6V8I - chains AC and AD of the 72 polymer chains in the assembly; structure by electron microscopy, 3.70 A resolution.

Chain AC (and AD):
Molecule: Distal Tail Protein, gp58
Organism: Staphylococcus virus 80alpha
Notes: chain AD of this document is another copy of the same molecule, construct and numbering; everything in this record applies to it too
Reference sequence: A4ZFC4 (A4ZFC4_9CAUD); residues 0-314 here correspond to UniProt positions 1-315 (UniProt number = residue number + 1)
Chain sequence (315 residues; numbered 0 to 314; the number before each row is that of its first residue; numbering starts at 0):
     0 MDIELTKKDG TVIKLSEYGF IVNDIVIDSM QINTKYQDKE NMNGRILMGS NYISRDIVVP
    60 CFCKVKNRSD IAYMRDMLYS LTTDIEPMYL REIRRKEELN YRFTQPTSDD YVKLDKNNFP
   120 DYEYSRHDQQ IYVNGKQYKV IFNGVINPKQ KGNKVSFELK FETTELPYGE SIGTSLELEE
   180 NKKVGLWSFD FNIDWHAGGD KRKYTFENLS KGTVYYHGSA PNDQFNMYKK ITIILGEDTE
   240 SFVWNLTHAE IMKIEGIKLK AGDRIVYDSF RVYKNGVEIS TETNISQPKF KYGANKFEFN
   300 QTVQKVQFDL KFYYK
Not modelled in the structure: 0

Chain AC / chain AD interface:
Pairs across the interface (64):
  Asn-50(AC) with Glu-39(AD); Asn-40(AD); Met-41(AD), hydrogen bond (side chain-backbone); Asn-42(AD), hydrogen bond (side chain-backbone)
  Tyr-51(AC) with Asn-42(AD); Gly-43(AD)
  Ile-52(AC) with Arg-44(AD)
  Ser-53(AC) with Arg-44(AD), hydrogen bond
  Asn-66(AC) with Lys-95(AD)
  Arg-67(AC) with Arg-94(AD); Glu-97(AD), salt bridge
  Ser-68(AC) with Arg-94(AD), hydrogen bond (backbone-backbone); Lys-95(AD); Val-132(AD)
  Ala-71(AC) with Val-132(AD), hydrophobic
  Tyr-72(AC) with Phe-188(AD), hydrophobic; Asp-189(AD)
  Arg-74(AC) with Ile-26(AD); Glu-91(AD), salt bridge; Arg-93(AD)
  Asp-75(AC) with Arg-54(AD), salt bridge; Lys-135(AD), salt bridge; Asp-189(AD); Lys-314(AD)
  Tyr-78(AC) with Ile-26(AD), hydrogen bond (side chain-backbone); Arg-54(AD); Lys-314(AD)
  Ser-79(AC) with Ser-218(AD), hydrogen bond; Lys-314(AD), hydrogen bond (side chain-backbone)
  Thr-82(AC) with Tyr-51(AD), hydrogen bond (backbone-side chain); Lys-314(AD)
  Asp-83(AC) with Tyr-51(AD); Lys-314(AD), salt bridge
  Ile-84(AC) with Ile-31(AD), hydrophobic; Ser-49(AD); Asn-50(AD); Tyr-51(AD), hydrophobic
  Ile-140(AC) with Tyr-35(AD); Leu-46(AD), hydrophobic
  Phe-141(AC) with Ser-28(AD); Ile-31(AD)
  Gly-143(AC) with Ser-28(AD)
  Val-144(AC) with Asp-27(AD); Ser-28(AD), hydrogen bond (backbone-side chain)
  Asn-146(AC) with Val-25(AD); Ile-26(AD)
  Lys-148(AC) with Arg-93(AD)
  Glu-161(AC) with Arg-44(AD), salt bridge
  Thr-162(AC) with Tyr-35(AD), hydrogen bond (backbone-side chain); Arg-44(AD), hydrogen bond (backbone-side chain)
  Thr-163(AC) with Tyr-35(AD); Arg-44(AD), hydrogen bond (backbone-side chain); Leu-46(AD)
  Glu-164(AC) with Gly-43(AD); Arg-44(AD), hydrogen bond (backbone-backbone)
  Leu-165(AC) with Gly-43(AD)
  Pro-166(AC) with Asn-42(AD); Gly-43(AD)
  Tyr-167(AC) with Asn-42(AD), hydrogen bond
  Asp-222(AC) with Asn-42(AD)
  Gln-223(AC) with Met-41(AD); Asn-42(AD), hydrogen bond (side chain-backbone); Gly-43(AD)
  Asn-225(AC) with Ile-45(AD)
Also at the interface, not in a pair above, chain AC (35 interface residues in all): Asp-69, Ile-145, Phe-224
Also at the interface, not in a pair above, chain AD (33 interface residues in all): Met-29, Lys-38, Asn-133, Tyr-137

Summary:
Chain AC and chain AD form an interface of 35 and 33 residues respectively; the contacts include 15 hydrogen
bonds and 6 salt bridges. Polar contacts include Arg-67(AC)/Glu-97(AD), Arg-74(AC)/Glu-91(AD) and
Asp-75(AC)/Arg-54(AD).
Chain AC and chain AD are both Distal Tail Protein, gp58 (Staphylococcus virus 80alpha); the structure,
Composite atomic model of the Staphylococcus aureus phage 80alpha baseplate, was determined by electron
microscopy.
